PDB entry 8ZIS | electron microscopy, 3.09 A resolution | chains A and F of the 6 polymer chains in the assembly

# Chain A (and F)
Molecule: HerA
From: Agrobacterium tumefaciens
Notes: chain F of this document is another copy of the same molecule, construct and numbering; everything in this record applies to it too
Chain sequence (617 residues; numbered 1 to 617; the number before each row is that of its first residue):
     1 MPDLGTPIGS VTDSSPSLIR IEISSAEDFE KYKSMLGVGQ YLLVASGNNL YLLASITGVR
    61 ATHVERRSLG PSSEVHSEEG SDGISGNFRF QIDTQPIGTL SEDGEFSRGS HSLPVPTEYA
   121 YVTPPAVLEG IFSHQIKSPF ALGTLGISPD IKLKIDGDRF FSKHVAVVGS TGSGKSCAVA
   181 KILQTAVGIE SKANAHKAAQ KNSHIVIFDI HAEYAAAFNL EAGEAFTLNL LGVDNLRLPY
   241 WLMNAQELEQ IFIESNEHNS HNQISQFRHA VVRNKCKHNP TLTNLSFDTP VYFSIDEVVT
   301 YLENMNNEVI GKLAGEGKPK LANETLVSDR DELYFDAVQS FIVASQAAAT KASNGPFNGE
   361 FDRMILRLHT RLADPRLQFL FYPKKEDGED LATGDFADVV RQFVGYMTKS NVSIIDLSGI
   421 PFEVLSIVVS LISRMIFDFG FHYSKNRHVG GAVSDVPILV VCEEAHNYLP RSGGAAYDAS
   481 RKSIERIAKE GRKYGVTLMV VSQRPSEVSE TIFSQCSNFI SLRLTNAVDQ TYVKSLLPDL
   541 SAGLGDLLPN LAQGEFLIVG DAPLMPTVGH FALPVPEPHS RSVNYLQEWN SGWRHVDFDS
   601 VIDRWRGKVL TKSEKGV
Not modelled in the structure: 67-85, 190-200, 580-596, 606-617 (chain F: 66-85, 580-596, 608-617)

# Chain A / chain F interface
Contacting residue pairs (40; chain A residue first):
  Thr12(A) - Ala61(F)
  Asp13(A) - Val59(F)
  Ser14(A) - Val59(F)
  Pro16(A) - Asn550(F)  hydrogen bond (backbone-side chain)
  Gly109(A) - Leu551(F)
  Ser110(A) - Asn550(F)
  His111(A) - Gly146(F)
  His111(A) - Glu555(F)  salt bridge
  Val115(A) - Lys33(F)
  Thr117(A) - Lys33(F)
  Glu249(A) - Arg363(F)  salt bridge
  Ile264(A) - Arg363(F)
  Arg268(A) - Arg363(F)
  Pro290(A) - Arg606(F)  hydrogen bond (backbone-side chain)
  Val291(A) - Arg606(F)
  Phe396(A) - Arg606(F)
  Ala397(A) - Asp599(F)
  Ala397(A) - Ile602(F)  hydrophobic
  Met407(A) - Asp597(F)
  Met407(A) - Phe598(F)  hydrophobic
  Met435(A) - Trp605(F)
  Asp438(A) - Trp605(F)
  Phe439(A) - Trp605(F)  hydrophobic
  Phe441(A) - Arg376(F)
  His442(A) - Trp605(F)
  Tyr443(A) - Val601(F)  hydrophobic
  Lys445(A) - Arg604(F)
  Asn446(A) - Val601(F)
  Asn446(A) - Arg604(F)  hydrogen bond
  Glu485(A) - Phe422(F)
  Arg486(A) - Glu423(F)  salt bridge
  Lys489(A) - Phe422(F)
  Glu490(A) - Ile420(F)
  Glu490(A) - Pro421(F)
  Tyr494(A) - Arg376(F)  hydrogen bond
  Leu536(A) - Arg504(F)  hydrogen bond (backbone-side chain)
  Leu537(A) - Asn526(F)  hydrogen bond (backbone-side chain)
  Pro538(A) - Thr525(F)  hydrogen bond (backbone-side chain)
  Pro538(A) - Asn526(F)  hydrogen bond (backbone-backbone)
  Asp539(A) - Thr525(F)  hydrogen bond
Other interface residues (no listed pair), chain A (49 interface residues in all): Pro96, Arg108, Pro116, His261, Ser265, Phe287, Asp288, Thr393, Val400, Arg401, Arg492, Lys493, Gln515, Lys534, Leu540
Other interface residues (no listed pair), chain F (40 interface residues in all): Phe29, Gly37, Thr57, Gly58, Arg60, His211, Glu257, Asp362, Leu366, Thr370, Ser418, Gly419, Asn467, Asp546, Ala552, Ser600

# In short
49 residues of chain A face 40 of chain F across their interface, with 9 hydrogen bonds and 3 salt bridges.
Among the polar pairs are His111(A)-Glu555(F), Glu249(A)-Arg363(F) and Arg486(A)-Glu423(F).
Both chains are HerA (Agrobacterium tumefaciens). Entry 8ZIS (HerA Hexamer) was determined by electron
microscopy together with 8ZGI, 8ZIQ, 8ZIR and 8ZIT from the same study.
